PDB entry 6PR5 | electron microscopy, 3.30 A resolution | chains A and E of the 8 polymer chains in the assembly

[Chain A (and E)]
Name: DNA-mediated transposase
From: Helicoverpa zea
Notes: chain E of this document is another copy of the same molecule, construct and numbering; everything in this record applies to it too
UniProt: B0F0C5 (B0F0C5_HELZE); residue numbers follow UniProt; this construct covers 17-507
Sequence (497 residues; row label = number of the first residue in the row):
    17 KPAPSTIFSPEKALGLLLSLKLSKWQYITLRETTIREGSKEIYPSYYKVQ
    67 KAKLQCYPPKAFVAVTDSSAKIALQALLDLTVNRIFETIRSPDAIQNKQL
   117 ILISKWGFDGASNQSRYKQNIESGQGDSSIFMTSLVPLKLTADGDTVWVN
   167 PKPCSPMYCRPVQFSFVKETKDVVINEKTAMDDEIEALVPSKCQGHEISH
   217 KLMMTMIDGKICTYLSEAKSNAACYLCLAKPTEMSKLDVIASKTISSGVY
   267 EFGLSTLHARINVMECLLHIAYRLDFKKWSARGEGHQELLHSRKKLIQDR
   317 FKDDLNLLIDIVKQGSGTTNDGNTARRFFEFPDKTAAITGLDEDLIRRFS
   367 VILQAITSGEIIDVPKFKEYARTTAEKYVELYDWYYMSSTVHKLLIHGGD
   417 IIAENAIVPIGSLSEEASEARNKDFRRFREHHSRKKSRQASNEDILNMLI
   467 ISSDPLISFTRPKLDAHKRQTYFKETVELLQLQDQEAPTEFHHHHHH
Disordered / not traced: 17-20, 501-513
Construct notes: expression tag (508-513)
Ion coordination: Mg2+ site 1: Asp125, Glu185, Asp224 (shared with 1 residue of chain B); Mg2+ site 2: Asp125, Glu435 (shared with 2 residues of chain D); Zn2+: Cys240, Cys243, His408, His413
From the paper describing this entry:
  - binding site for the 30-nt DNA strand: Val328
  - catalytic residues: His274
  - Mg2+ coordination: Asp125, Asp224, Glu435
  - catalytic residues: Asp125, Asp224, Glu435 (citing earlier work)

[Chain A / chain E interface]
Pairs across the interface - 63 pairs, chain A then chain E:
  Ile23(A) - Glu53(E)
  Ile23(A) - Ser55(E)
  Phe24(A) - Thr49(E)
  Phe24(A) - Glu53(E)
  Lys28(A) - Glu53(E)
  Ser35(A) - Trp41(E)
  Leu36(A) - Gln42(E)
  Leu36(A) - Leu46(E)  hydrophobic
  Lys37(A) - Gln42(E)
  Trp41(A) - Ser35(E)
  Trp41(A) - Pro478(E)
  Trp41(A) - Lys479(E)
  Trp41(A) - Leu480(E)
  Gln42(A) - Leu36(E)
  Gln42(A) - Lys37(E)
  Thr45(A) - Pro478(E)
  Leu46(A) - Leu36(E)  hydrophobic
  Thr49(A) - Phe24(E)
  Thr50(A) - Tyr59(E)
  Glu53(A) - Ile23(E)
  Glu53(A) - Phe24(E)
  Ser55(A) - Ile23(E)
  Ser55(A) - Ile58(E)
  Ile58(A) - Ser55(E)
  Ile58(A) - Ile58(E)  hydrophobic
  Tyr59(A) - Leu46(E)
  Tyr59(A) - Thr50(E)
  Tyr59(A) - Tyr59(E)  hydrogen bond
  Asn129(A) - Gln330(E)  hydrogen bond
  Arg132(A) - Ile327(E)
  Arg132(A) - Val328(E)
  Tyr133(A) - Leu324(E)
  Lys134(A) - Asn322(E)
  Lys134(A) - Leu323(E)
  Lys134(A) - Leu324(E)
  Lys134(A) - Thr335(E)
  Lys134(A) - Asp337(E)  salt bridge
  Lys134(A) - Thr340(E)
  Lys134(A) - Arg343(E)  hydrogen bond (backbone-side chain)
  Gln135(A) - Asn322(E)
  Ile137(A) - Lys318(E)
  Ile137(A) - Asp319(E)
  Ile137(A) - Asn322(E)
  Lys318(A) - Ile137(E)
  Asp319(A) - Ile137(E)
  Asn322(A) - Lys134(E)
  Asn322(A) - Gln135(E)
  Asn322(A) - Ile137(E)
  Leu323(A) - Lys134(E)
  Leu324(A) - Tyr133(E)
  Leu324(A) - Lys134(E)
  Val328(A) - Arg132(E)
  Gln330(A) - Asn129(E)  hydrogen bond
  Gln330(A) - Gln330(E)
  Gln330(A) - Gly331(E)
  Gly331(A) - Gln330(E)
  Asp337(A) - Lys134(E)  salt bridge
  Thr340(A) - Lys134(E)  hydrogen bond
  Arg343(A) - Lys134(E)  hydrogen bond (side chain-backbone)
  Pro478(A) - Trp41(E)
  Pro478(A) - Thr45(E)
  Lys479(A) - Trp41(E)
  Leu480(A) - Trp41(E)
Also at the interface, not in a pair above, chain A (41 interface residues in all): Leu32, Leu38, Asn136, Ile327, Lys329
Also at the interface, not in a pair above, chain E (42 interface residues in all): Lys28, Leu32, Leu38, Ser131, Asn136

[Summary]
41 residues of chain A face 42 of chain E across their interface, with 6 hydrogen bonds and 2 salt bridges.
Among the polar pairs are Lys134(A)-Asp337(E), Tyr59(A)-Tyr59(E) and Asn129(A)-Gln330(E). The paper reports
catalytic residues His274(A), Asp125(A) and Asp224(A) among others; a binding site for the 30-nt DNA strand at
Val328(A).
Chain A and chain E are both DNA-mediated transposase (Helicoverpa zea); the structure, Cryo-EM structure of
HzTransib strand transfer complex (STC), was determined by electron microscopy together with 6PQR, 6PQU, 6PQX
and 6PQY from the same study.
